PDB entry 9BUX | electron microscopy, 3.06 A resolution | chains A and B

== Chain A ==
Name: Vitamin K-dependent gamma-carboxylase
Organism: Homo sapiens
Notes: EC 4.1.1.90
UniProt: P38435 (VKGC_HUMAN); numbering as in UniProt (aligned over 1-758)
Chain sequence (766 residues; row label = number of the first residue in the row):
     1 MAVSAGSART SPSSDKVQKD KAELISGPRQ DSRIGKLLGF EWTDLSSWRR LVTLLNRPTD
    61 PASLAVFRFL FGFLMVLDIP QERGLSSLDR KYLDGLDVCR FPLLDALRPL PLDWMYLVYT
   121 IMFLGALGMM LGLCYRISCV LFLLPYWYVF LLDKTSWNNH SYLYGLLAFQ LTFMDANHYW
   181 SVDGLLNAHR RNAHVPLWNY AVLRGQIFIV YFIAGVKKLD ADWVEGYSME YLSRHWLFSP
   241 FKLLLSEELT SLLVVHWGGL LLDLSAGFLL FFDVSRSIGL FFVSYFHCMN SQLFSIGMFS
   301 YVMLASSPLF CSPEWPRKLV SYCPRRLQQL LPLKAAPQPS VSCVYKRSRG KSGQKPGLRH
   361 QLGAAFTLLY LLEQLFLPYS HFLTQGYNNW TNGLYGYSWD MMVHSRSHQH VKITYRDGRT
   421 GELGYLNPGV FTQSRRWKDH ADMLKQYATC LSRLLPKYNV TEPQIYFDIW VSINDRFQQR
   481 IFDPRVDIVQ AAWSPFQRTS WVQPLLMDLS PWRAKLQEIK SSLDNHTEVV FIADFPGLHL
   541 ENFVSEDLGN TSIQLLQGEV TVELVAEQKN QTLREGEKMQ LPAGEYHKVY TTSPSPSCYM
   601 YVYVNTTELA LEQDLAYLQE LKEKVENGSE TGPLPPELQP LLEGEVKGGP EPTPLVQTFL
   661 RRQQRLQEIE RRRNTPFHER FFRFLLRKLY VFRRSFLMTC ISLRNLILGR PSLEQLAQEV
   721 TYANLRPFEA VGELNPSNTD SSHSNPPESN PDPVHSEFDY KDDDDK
Unresolved in the structure: 1-31, 347-353, 626-652, 730-766
Construct notes: expression tag (759-766)
Disulfide bonds: Cys99-Cys450
Glycans and other covalent adducts: N-acetylglucosamine (NAG) linked to Asn550, Asn570, Asn605
Ligand contacts: menaquinone-4 epoxide (A1AT1; (1aR,7aS)-1a-methyl-7a-[(2E,6E,10E)-3,7,11,15-tetramethylhexadeca-2,6,10,14-tetraen-1-yl]-1a,7a-dihydronaphtho[2,3-b]oxirene-2,7-dione): Val210, Tyr211, Ala214, Lys218, Trp223, Leu232, Phe238, Phe241, Leu253, Val254, Val255, Gly258, Gly259, Leu262, Asp263, Phe282, Phe286, His287, Met289, Asn290, Phe294, Ile296, Phe299, Ser300, Met303, Met401, Met402
Curated features (UniProtKB/Swiss-Prot):
  - active site: Lys218 (Proton acceptor)
  - modified residue: Ala2 (N-acetylalanine)
  - glycosylation (N-linked (GlcNAc...) asparagine): Asn459, Asn550
  - natural variant: Phe299 (F299S: In PXEL-MCFD), Leu394 (L394R: In VKCFD1), Arg476 (R476C: In PXEL-MCFD; R476H: In PXEL-MCFD), Arg485 (R485P: In VKCFD1), Trp493 (W493S: In PXEL-MCFD), Trp501 (W501S: In VKCFD1), Gly558 (G558R: In PXEL-MCFD)
  - mutagenesis: His160 (H160A: No effect on activity), Lys218 (K218A: No activity), His287 (H287A: No effect on activity), His381 (H381A: No effect on activity)

== Chain B ==
Name: Osteocalcin
Organism: Homo sapiens
UniProt: P02818 (OSTCN_HUMAN); residue numbers follow UniProt; this construct covers 1-100
Chain sequence (106 residues; each row starts with the number of its first residue):
     1 MRALTLLALL ALAALCIAGQ AGAKPSGAES SKGAAFVSKQ EGSEVVKRPR RYLYQWLGAP
    61 VPYPDPLEPR REVCELNPDC DELADHIGFQ EAYRRFYGPV HHHHHH
Unresolved in the structure: 1-32, 48-80, 101-106
Construct notes: expression tag (101-106)
Curated features (UniProtKB/Swiss-Prot):
  - binding site (Ca(2+)): Glu68, Glu72, Glu75, Asp81
  - site: Pro60 (Not hydroxylated)
  - modified residue (4-carboxyglutamate): Glu68, Glu72, Glu75

== How chain A and chain B interact ==
Pairs across the interface (73):
  Ser87(A) - Leu83(B)
  Asp89(A) - Tyr93(B)  hydrogen bond
  Asp89(A) - Tyr97(B)
  Arg90(A) - Asp81(B)  salt bridge
  Arg90(A) - Leu83(B)
  Arg90(A) - Phe89(B)
  Leu93(A) - Phe89(B)  hydrophobic
  Leu93(A) - Ala92(B)
  Leu93(A) - Tyr93(B)
  Leu93(A) - Phe96(B)  hydrophobic
  Asp94(A) - Ala92(B)
  Asp94(A) - Phe96(B)
  Gly95(A) - Ala92(B)
  Gly95(A) - Arg95(B)
  Leu96(A) - His86(B)
  Leu96(A) - Gly88(B)
  Leu96(A) - Phe89(B)  hydrophobic
  Asp97(A) - His86(B)  hydrogen bond (backbone-side chain)
  Val98(A) - His86(B)
  Leu112(A) - Phe96(B)  hydrophobic
  Asp113(A) - Phe96(B)
  Tyr116(A) - Tyr97(B)
  Gln409(A) - Val45(B)
  Gln409(A) - Val46(B)
  Gln409(A) - Lys47(B)  hydrogen bond (backbone-side chain)
  His410(A) - Gly42(B)
  His410(A) - Glu44(B)  hydrogen bond (side chain-backbone)
  His410(A) - Val45(B)
  Lys412(A) - Gly42(B)
  Tyr415(A) - Phe36(B)  hydrophobic
  Tyr425(A) - Phe36(B)
  Tyr425(A) - Val37(B)  hydrogen bond (backbone-backbone)
  Tyr425(A) - Lys39(B)
  Leu426(A) - Ala35(B)
  Leu426(A) - Phe36(B)  hydrophobic
  Leu426(A) - Val37(B)
  Asn427(A) - Ala34(B)
  Asn427(A) - Ala35(B)  hydrogen bond (backbone-backbone)
  Val430(A) - Ala35(B)  hydrophobic
  Val430(A) - Ile87(B)
  Phe431(A) - His86(B)
  Phe431(A) - Ile87(B)  hydrophobic
  Gln433(A) - Leu83(B)
  Arg435(A) - Glu82(B)  salt bridge
  Tyr458(A) - Phe36(B)  hydrophobic
  Tyr458(A) - Ile87(B)
  Leu540(A) - Val45(B)  hydrophobic
  Glu541(A) - Lys39(B)  salt bridge
  Glu541(A) - Ser43(B)
  Asn542(A) - Ser43(B)
  Asn542(A) - Val45(B)  hydrogen bond (side chain-backbone)
  Phe543(A) - Gln40(B)
  Phe543(A) - Ser43(B)  hydrogen bond (backbone-backbone)
  Phe543(A) - Glu44(B)
  Ser545(A) - Glu44(B)  hydrogen bond
  Leu548(A) - Val46(B)  hydrophobic
  Tyr586(A) - Lys39(B)  hydrogen bond (side chain-backbone)
  Tyr603(A) - Val46(B)  hydrophobic
  Arg694(A) - Tyr93(B)  hydrogen bond
  Met698(A) - Tyr97(B)
  Arg710(A) - Arg95(B)  hydrogen bond (side chain-backbone)
  Arg710(A) - Phe96(B)
  Leu713(A) - Arg95(B)
  Leu713(A) - Tyr97(B)
  Leu713(A) - Gly98(B)
  Leu713(A) - Pro99(B)
  Leu716(A) - Gly98(B)
  Ala717(A) - Gly98(B)
  Ala717(A) - Pro99(B)
  Ala717(A) - Val100(B)  hydrophobic
  Val720(A) - Tyr97(B)  hydrophobic
  Val720(A) - Val100(B)  hydrophobic
  Thr721(A) - Val100(B)
Also at the interface, not in a pair above, chain A (49 interface residues in all): Lys91, Val411, Thr432, Val460, Val530, Ile532, Ile701, Ser702, Asn724
Also at the interface, not in a pair above, chain B (29 interface residues in all): Ser38, Ala84

== In short ==
49 residues of chain A face 29 of chain B across their interface, with 12 hydrogen bonds and 3 salt bridges.
Among the polar pairs are Arg90(A)-Asp81(B), Arg435(A)-Glu82(B) and Glu541(A)-Lys39(B). Bound to chain A:
menaquinone-4 epoxide. Covalently linked N-acetylglucosamine: at Asn550(A), Asn570(A) and Asn605(A).
Chain A is Vitamin K-dependent gamma-carboxylase and chain B is Osteocalcin, both from Homo sapiens; the
structure, Structure of GGCX-BGP-menaquinone-4 epoxide complex, was determined by electron microscopy,
deposited together with 9BUM and 9BUR.
